8RCG - chains A and B; structure by X-ray diffraction, 2.00 A resolution.

[Chain A]
Molecule: Formate dehydrogenase, alpha subunit, selenocysteine-containing
Organism: Nitratidesulfovibrio vulgaris str. Hildenborough
UniProtKB: Q72EJ1 (Q72EJ1_DESVH); residue numbers follow UniProt; this construct covers 1-1005
Amino-acid sequence (1013 residues; row label = number of the first residue in the row):
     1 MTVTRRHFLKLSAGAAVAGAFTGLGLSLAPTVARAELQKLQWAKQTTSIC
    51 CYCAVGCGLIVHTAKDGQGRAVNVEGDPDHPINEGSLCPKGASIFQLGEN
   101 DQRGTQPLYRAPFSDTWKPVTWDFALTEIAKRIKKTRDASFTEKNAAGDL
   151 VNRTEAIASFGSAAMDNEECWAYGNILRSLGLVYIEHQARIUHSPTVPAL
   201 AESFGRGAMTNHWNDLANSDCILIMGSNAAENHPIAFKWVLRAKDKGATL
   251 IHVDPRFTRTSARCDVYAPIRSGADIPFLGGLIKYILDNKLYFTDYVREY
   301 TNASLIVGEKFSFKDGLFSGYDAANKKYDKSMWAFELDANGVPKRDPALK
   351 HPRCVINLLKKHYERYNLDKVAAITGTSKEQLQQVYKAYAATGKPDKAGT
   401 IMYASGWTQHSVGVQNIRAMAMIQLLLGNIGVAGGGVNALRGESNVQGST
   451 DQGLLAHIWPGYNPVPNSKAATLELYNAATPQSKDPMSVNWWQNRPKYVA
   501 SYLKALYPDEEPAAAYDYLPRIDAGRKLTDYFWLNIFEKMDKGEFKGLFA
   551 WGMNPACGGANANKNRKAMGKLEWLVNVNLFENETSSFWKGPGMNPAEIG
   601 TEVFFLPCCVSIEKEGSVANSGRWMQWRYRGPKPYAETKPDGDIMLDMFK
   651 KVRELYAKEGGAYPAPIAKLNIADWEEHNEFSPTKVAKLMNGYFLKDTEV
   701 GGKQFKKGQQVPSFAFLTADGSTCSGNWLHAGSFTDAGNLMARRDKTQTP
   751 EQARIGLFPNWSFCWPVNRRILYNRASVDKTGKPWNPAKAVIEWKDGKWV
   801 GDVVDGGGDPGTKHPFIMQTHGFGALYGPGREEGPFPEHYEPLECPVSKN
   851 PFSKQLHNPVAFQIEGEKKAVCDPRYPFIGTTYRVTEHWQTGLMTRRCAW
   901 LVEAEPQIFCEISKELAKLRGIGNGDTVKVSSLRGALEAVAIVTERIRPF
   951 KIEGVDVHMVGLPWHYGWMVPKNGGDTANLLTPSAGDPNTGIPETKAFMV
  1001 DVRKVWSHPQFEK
Unresolved in the structure: 1-35, 862-868, 1006-1013
Disulfide bonds: Cys845-Cys872
Modified residues: Sec192 (selenocysteine)
Differences from the reference sequence: engineered mutation Ser405 (Met in Q72EJ1); expression tag (1006-1013)
Ion coordination: 4Fe-4S cluster Fe: Cys50, Cys53, Cys57, Cys88
Small-molecule neighbours:
  - hydrosulfuric acid (H2S): Gln188, Sec192, Gly442, Glu443, Val446
  - molybdopterin guanosine dinucleotide (MGD; 2-amino-5,6-dimercapto-7-methyl-3,7,8a,9-tetrahydro-8-oxa-1,3,9,10-tetraaza-anthracen-4-one guanosine dinucleotide), molecule 1: Cys53, Lys90, Sec192, His193, Met225, Gly226, Ser227, Asn228, Glu231, Asn232, His233, Val253, Asp254, Pro255, Arg256, Thr258, Ile270, Ser272, Gly273, Asp275, Ala404, Ser405, Gly406, Trp407, His410, Gly442, Glu443, Thr881, Thr882, Tyr883, Arg884, Val885, Thr886, His888, Trp889, Gln890, His965, Lys996
  - molybdopterin guanosine dinucleotide (MGD), molecule 2: Ser162, Ala164, Met165, Gln188, Ile191, Sec192, Gln409, Glu443, Trp551, Gly552, Met553, Asn554, Pro555, Gly558, Val578, Asn579, Leu580, Cys608, Cys609, Lys614, Asp641, Thr882, Arg884, Trp889, Gln890, Thr891, Gly892, Leu893, Met894, Trp964, Asn979, Thr982, Thr995, Lys996
  - 4Fe-4S cluster (SF4): Cys50, Tyr52, Cys53, Val55, Gly56, Cys57, Leu87, Cys88, Lys90, Gly91, His233, Pro234, Ile235
What the authors report for this chain:
  - mutagenesis - M405S: decreased catalytic activity on formate oxidation
  - mutagenesis - M405S (18-fold): decreased catalytic activity
  - binding site for molybdopterin guanosine dinucleotide: Ser405
  - conformationally variable residues (helix shift, loop rearrangement, side-chain flip): Ile191 to Thr196, Thr408, Gln409
  - catalytic residues: His193 (citing earlier work)
  - tungsten ion coordination: Sec192

[Chain B]
Molecule: Formate dehydrogenase, beta subunit, putative
Organism: Nitratidesulfovibrio vulgaris str. Hildenborough
UniProtKB: Q72EJ0 (Q72EJ0_DESVH); residue numbers follow UniProt; this construct covers 1-215
Amino-acid sequence (215 residues; row label = number of the first residue in the row):
     1 MGKMFFVDLSRCTACRGCQIACKQWKNLPAEETRNTGSHQNPPDLSYVTL
    51 KTVRFTEKSRKGPGIDWLFFPEQCRHCVEPPCKGQADVDLEGAVVKDETT
   101 GAVLFTELTAKVDGESVRSACPYDIPRIDPVTKRLSKCDMCNDRVQNGLL
   151 PACVKTCPTGTMNFGDEQEMLALAEKRLAEVKKTYPGAVLGDPNDVRVVY
   201 LFTRDPKDFYEHAVA
Unresolved in the structure: 1
Ion coordination: 4Fe-4S cluster Fe site 1: Cys12, Cys15, Cys18, Cys157; 4Fe-4S cluster Fe site 2: Cys22, Cys138, Cys141, Cys153; 4Fe-4S cluster Fe site 3: Cys74, Cys77, Cys82, Cys121
Small-molecule neighbours:
  - 4Fe-4S cluster (SF4), molecule 1: Phe5, Cys22, Lys26, Leu50, Lys51, Gln73, Cys138, Asp139, Met140, Cys141, Pro151, Ala152, Cys153
  - 4Fe-4S cluster (SF4), molecule 2: Cys12, Thr13, Ala14, Cys15, Arg16, Gly17, Cys18, Val53, Pro71, Thr156, Cys157, Pro158, Thr159, Thr161, Met162
  - 4Fe-4S cluster (SF4), molecule 3: Cys74, Arg75, His76, Cys77, Pro80, Pro81, Cys82, Val103, Phe105, Cys121, Pro122, Tyr123, Ile125, Pro126, Lys137

[Chain A / chain B interface]
Contacting residue pairs - 104 pairs, chain A then chain B:
  Glu36(A) - Asn147(B)  hydrogen bond (backbone-side chain)
  Leu37(A) - Asp143(B)
  Leu37(A) - Arg144(B)
  Leu37(A) - Asn147(B)
  Leu37(A) - Leu149(B)  hydrophobic
  Lys39(A) - Gln24(B)  hydrogen bond (side chain-backbone)
  Lys39(A) - Trp25(B)  hydrogen bond (side chain-backbone)
  Lys39(A) - Asn27(B)  hydrogen bond
  Asn73(A) - Gln24(B)  hydrogen bond
  Asn73(A) - Trp25(B)
  Val74(A) - Gln24(B)  hydrogen bond (backbone-side chain)
  Glu75(A) - Trp25(B)
  Glu75(A) - Arg144(B)  salt bridge
  Glu75(A) - Lys155(B)  salt bridge
  Gly76(A) - Lys155(B)  hydrogen bond (backbone-side chain)
  Pro78(A) - Lys155(B)
  Gly85(A) - Lys155(B)
  Ser86(A) - Lys155(B)  hydrogen bond (backbone-backbone)
  Ser86(A) - Thr156(B)
  Ser86(A) - Cys157(B)
  Ser86(A) - Pro158(B)
  Leu87(A) - Gly17(B)
  Leu87(A) - Thr156(B)  hydrogen bond (backbone-backbone)
  Cys88(A) - Gly17(B)
  Pro89(A) - Cys15(B)
  Pro89(A) - Arg16(B)
  Pro89(A) - Gly17(B)
  Pro89(A) - Ile20(B)
  Ala92(A) - Ile20(B)  hydrophobic
  Ala92(A) - Gln24(B)
  Ser93(A) - Ile20(B)
  Phe95(A) - Gln24(B)
  Phe95(A) - Asn27(B)
  Ala230(A) - Thr13(B)
  Ile235(A) - Pro158(B)  hydrophobic
  Phe237(A) - Thr13(B)
  Lys238(A) - Pro158(B)
  Leu241(A) - Arg11(B)
  Leu241(A) - Thr159(B)
  Asp245(A) - Arg11(B)  salt bridge
  Phe257(A) - Arg60(B)
  Phe257(A) - Gly64(B)
  Phe257(A) - Ile65(B)
  Thr258(A) - Trp67(B)
  Arg259(A) - Thr13(B)
  Arg259(A) - Ala14(B)  hydrogen bond (side chain-backbone)
  Arg259(A) - His39(B)
  Arg259(A) - Trp67(B)
  Ala262(A) - Phe69(B)  hydrophobic
  Ala262(A) - Tyr185(B)
  Arg263(A) - Leu9(B)  hydrogen bond (side chain-backbone)
  Arg263(A) - Ser10(B)  hydrogen bond (side chain-backbone)
  Arg263(A) - Arg11(B)
  Arg263(A) - Cys12(B)  hydrogen bond (side chain-backbone)
  Arg263(A) - Phe69(B)
  Arg263(A) - Tyr185(B)  hydrogen bond
  Tyr267(A) - Pro63(B)  hydrophobic
  Pro269(A) - Pro63(B)
  Gln381(A) - Pro63(B)
  Val885(A) - His39(B)
  Thr886(A) - Cys15(B)
  Glu887(A) - Arg16(B)  salt bridge
  Ala899(A) - Ala30(B)
  Trp900(A) - Ile20(B)  hydrophobic
  Trp900(A) - Lys23(B)
  Trp900(A) - Gln24(B)
  Trp900(A) - Leu28(B)  hydrogen bond (side chain-backbone)
  Leu901(A) - Ile20(B)  hydrophobic
  Val902(A) - Thr33(B)
  Glu903(A) - Lys23(B)  salt bridge
  Glu903(A) - Ala30(B)
  Glu903(A) - Glu31(B)  hydrogen bond (side chain-backbone)
  Glu903(A) - Thr33(B)  hydrogen bond (backbone-side chain)
  Glu903(A) - Asn41(B)
  Glu903(A) - Pro42(B)
  Glu903(A) - Thr49(B)
  Ala904(A) - Arg16(B)
  Ala904(A) - His39(B)
  Ala904(A) - Asn41(B)
  Glu905(A) - Arg16(B)  salt bridge
  Glu905(A) - His39(B)  salt bridge
  Pro906(A) - Thr33(B)
  Pro906(A) - Arg34(B)
  Pro906(A) - Asn35(B)
  Pro906(A) - Asn41(B)
  Gln907(A) - Arg34(B)
  Gln907(A) - Asn35(B)  hydrogen bond (side chain-backbone)
  Phe909(A) - His39(B)
  Glu911(A) - His39(B)  salt bridge
  Asn924(A) - Gly37(B)  hydrogen bond (side chain-backbone)
  Gly925(A) - Thr36(B)
  Gly925(A) - Gly37(B)
  Val940(A) - Asn35(B)
  Val940(A) - Gly37(B)
  Ala941(A) - Gly37(B)
  Ile942(A) - Asn35(B)
  Ile942(A) - Gly37(B)
  Thr944(A) - Glu57(B)  hydrogen bond
  Glu945(A) - Ser59(B)  hydrogen bond
  Glu945(A) - Ile65(B)
  Arg946(A) - His39(B)
  Arg946(A) - Glu57(B)  salt bridge
  Arg946(A) - Ile65(B)
  Arg946(A) - Trp67(B)
Also at the interface, not in a pair above, chain A (56 interface residues in all): Leu40, Pro234, Arg242, Lys244
Also at the interface, not in a pair above, chain B (50 interface residues in all): Gln19, Ala21, Pro29, Ser38, Phe55, Thr184

[Summary]
56 residues of chain A and 50 residues of chain B are in contact; the contacts include 21 hydrogen bonds and 9
salt bridges. Polar pairs include Glu75(A)-Arg144(B), Glu75(A)-Lys155(B) and Asp245(A)-Arg11(B). From the
paper: the catalytic residue His193(A); M405S of chain A reduces catalytic activity on formate oxidation.
Chain A is Formate dehydrogenase, alpha subunit, selenocysteine-containing and chain B is Formate
dehydrogenase, beta subunit, putative, both from Nitratidesulfovibrio vulgaris str. Hildenborough; the
structure, W-formate dehydrogenase M405S from Desulfovibrio vulgaris, was determined by X-ray diffraction.
